PDB entry 7YSW | electron microscopy, 3.03 A resolution | chains C and B of the 4 polymer chains in the assembly

# Chain C
Molecule: Fibroblast growth factor receptor 4
Source organism: Homo sapiens
Notes: EC 2.7.10.1
Reference sequence: P22455 (FGFR4_HUMAN); numbering as in UniProt (aligned over 142-354)
Amino-acid sequence (213 residues; numbered 142 to 354; the number before each row is that of its first residue):
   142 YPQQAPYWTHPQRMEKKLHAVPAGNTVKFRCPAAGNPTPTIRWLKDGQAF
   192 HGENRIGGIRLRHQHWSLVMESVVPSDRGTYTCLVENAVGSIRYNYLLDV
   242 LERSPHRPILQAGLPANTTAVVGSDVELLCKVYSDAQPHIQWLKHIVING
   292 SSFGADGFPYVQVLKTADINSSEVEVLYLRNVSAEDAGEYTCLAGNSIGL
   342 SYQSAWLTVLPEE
Swiss-Prot annotation at these positions:
  - glycosylation (N-linked (GlcNAc...) asparagine): Asn-258, Asn-290, Asn-311, Asn-322
Cystine bridges: Cys-172/Cys-224, Cys-271/Cys-333
Reported in the primary citation:
  - mutagenesis - E243A, R248A, I250A, Y274A: decreased signaling with Fibroblast growth factor 23 (chain B)
  - self-association interface (contacts with another copy of this molecule): Glu-243, Ile-250, Tyr-274
  - mutagenesis - I197E/S217E: abolished signaling with Fibroblast growth factor 23 (chain B)

# Chain B
Molecule: Fibroblast growth factor 23
Source organism: Homo sapiens
Reference sequence: Q9GZV9 (FGF23_HUMAN); numbering as in UniProt (aligned over 25-203)
Amino-acid sequence (179 residues; each row starts with the number of its first residue):
    25 YPNASPLLGSSWGGLIHLYTATARNSYHLQIHKNGHVDGAPHQTIYSALM
    75 IRSEDAGFVVITGVMSRRYLCMDFRGNIFGSHYFDPENCRFQHQTLENGY
   125 DVYHSPQYHFLVSLGRAKRAFLPGMNPPPYSQFLSRRNEIPLIHFNTPIP
   175 RQHTQSAEDDSERDPLNVLKPRARMTPAP
Differences from the reference sequence: variant Gln-176 (Arg in Q9GZV9), Gln-179 (Arg in Q9GZV9)
Swiss-Prot annotation at these positions:
  - modified residue: Ser-180 (Phosphoserine)
  - glycosylation (O-linked (GalNAc) threonine): Thr-171, Thr-178
  - natural variant: Ser-71 (S71G: In HFTC2), Met-96 (M96T: In HFTC2), Ser-129 (S129F: In HFTC2), Phe-157 (F157L: In HFTC2), Gln-176 (R176Q: In ADHR; this construct carries the variant), Gln-179 (R179Q: In ADHR; this construct carries the variant)
  - mutagenesis: Thr-178 (T178A: Loss of glycosylation)
Cystine bridges: Cys-95/Cys-113
Reported in the primary citation:
  - mutagenesis - Y25DEL/P26DEL/N27DEL/A28DEL/S29DEL/P30DEL/L31DEL/L32DEL/G33DEL/S34DEL/S35DEL/W36DEL, R48A/R140A, M149A/N150A/P151A: decreased signaling

# How chain C and chain B interact
Contacting residue pairs (57):
  Glu-156(C) / Arg-48(B)
  Glu-156(C) / Asn-49(B)
  Lys-157(C) / Ala-45(B)
  Lys-157(C) / Ala-47(B)
  Lys-157(C) / Arg-48(B)
  Lys-157(C) / Asn-49(B)
  Lys-157(C) / Ser-50(B)
  Leu-159(C) / Tyr-43(B)  hydrogen bond (backbone-side chain)
  Leu-159(C) / Ser-50(B)  hydrogen bond (backbone-side chain)
  His-160(C) / Tyr-43(B)
  Ala-161(C) / Tyr-43(B)  hydrogen bond (backbone-side chain)
  Ala-161(C) / Tyr-124(B)  hydrogen bond (backbone-side chain)
  Ala-161(C) / Leu-158(B)
  Val-162(C) / Tyr-124(B)
  Val-162(C) / Leu-158(B)
  Pro-163(C) / Asn-122(B)
  Pro-163(C) / Gly-123(B)
  Pro-163(C) / Tyr-124(B)
  Pro-163(C) / Leu-158(B)
  Asp-240(C) / Arg-160(B)  salt bridge
  Leu-242(C) / Leu-158(B)  hydrophobic
  Leu-242(C) / Ser-159(B)
  Leu-242(C) / Arg-160(B)
  Glu-243(C) / Leu-32(B)
  Arg-244(C) / Leu-32(B)
  Arg-244(C) / Gly-123(B)  hydrogen bond (side chain-backbone)
  Arg-244(C) / Asp-125(B)  salt bridge
  Arg-244(C) / Leu-158(B)
  Ser-245(C) / Leu-32(B)
  Pro-246(C) / Thr-119(B)
  Tyr-274(C) / Leu-32(B)
  Ser-275(C) / Gly-33(B)
  Ser-275(C) / Ser-35(B)
  Asp-276(C) / Gly-33(B)
  Asp-276(C) / Ser-35(B)
  Ala-277(C) / His-117(B)
  Gln-278(C) / Trp-36(B)  hydrogen bond (side chain-backbone)
  Gln-278(C) / Gly-37(B)
  Gln-278(C) / Ile-75(B)  hydrogen bond (side chain-backbone)
  Gln-278(C) / Ser-77(B)
  Pro-279(C) / Ser-77(B)
  His-280(C) / Ser-77(B)
  His-280(C) / Glu-78(B)  hydrogen bond (side chain-backbone)
  His-280(C) / Asp-79(B)
  Ala-308(C) / Ser-77(B)
  Ala-308(C) / Glu-78(B)
  Asp-309(C) / Arg-76(B)
  Asp-309(C) / Glu-78(B)
  Ile-310(C) / Arg-76(B)  hydrogen bond (backbone-side chain)
  Ile-310(C) / Glu-78(B)  hydrogen bond (backbone-side chain)
  Ile-310(C) / Val-84(B)  hydrophobic
  Ile-310(C) / Tyr-93(B)
  Asn-337(C) / Ala-80(B)
  Asn-337(C) / Gly-81(B)
  Ser-338(C) / Gly-81(B)  hydrogen bond (side chain-backbone)
  Ser-338(C) / His-117(B)  hydrogen bond (side chain-backbone)
  Leu-341(C) / Ala-80(B)  hydrophobic
Other interface residues (no listed pair), chain C (33 interface residues in all): Lys-158, Asn-166, Lys-272, Val-273, Ser-312, Gly-336, Ile-339
Other interface residues (no listed pair), chain B (33 interface residues in all): Thr-46, Val-83, Gln-118, Glu-163

# Summary
The chain C/chain B interface involves 33 residues from each chain, with 12 hydrogen bonds and 2 salt bridges.
Polar pairs include Asp-240(C)/Arg-160(B), Arg-244(C)/Asp-125(B) and Leu-159(C)/Tyr-43(B). From the paper:
E243A, R248A and I250A of chain C, among others, reduce signaling with Fibroblast growth factor 23 (chain B);
a self-association interface involving Glu-243(C), Ile-250(C) and Tyr-274(C); 8 substitutions were tested in
all.
Here chain C is Fibroblast growth factor receptor 4 and chain B is Fibroblast growth factor 23, both from Homo
sapiens. Entry 7YSW (Cryo-EM Structure of FGF23-FGFR4-aKlotho-HS Quaternary Complex) was determined by
electron microscopy together with 7YSH and 7YSU from the same study.
